PDB entry 6UEG | X-ray diffraction, 2.00 A resolution | chains A and B of the 3 polymer chains in the assembly

Chain A (and B):
Protein: Acyl-[acyl-carrier-protein]--UDP-N-acetylglucosamine O-acyltransferase
Organism: Pseudomonas aeruginosa (strain PA7)
Notes: EC 2.3.1.129; chain B of this document is another copy of the same molecule, construct and numbering; everything in this record applies to it too
Reference sequence: A6V1E4 (LPXA_PSEA7); residue numbers follow UniProt; this construct covers 1-258
Chain sequence (258 residues; row label = number of the first residue in the row):
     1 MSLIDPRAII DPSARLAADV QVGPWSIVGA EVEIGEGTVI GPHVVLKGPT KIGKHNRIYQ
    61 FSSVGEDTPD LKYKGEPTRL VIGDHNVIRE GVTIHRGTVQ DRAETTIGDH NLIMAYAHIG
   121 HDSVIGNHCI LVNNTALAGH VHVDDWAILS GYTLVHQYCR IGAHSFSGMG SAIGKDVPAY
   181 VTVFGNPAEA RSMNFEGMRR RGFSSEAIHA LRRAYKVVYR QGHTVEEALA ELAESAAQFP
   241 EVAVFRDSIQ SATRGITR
Not modelled in the structure: 1
Small-molecule neighbours:
  - Q5G (3-({2-[(2R)-2-carbamoyl-2,3-dihydro-4H-1,4-benzoxazin-4-yl]-2-oxoethyl}sulfanyl)propanoic acid), molecule 1: Thr68, Pro69, Tyr73, His118, His121, Ala136, Ala138, His156, Gln157
  - Q5G, molecule 2: Met114, Val132, Asn133, Ile148, Ser150, Gly151, Phe166, Met169
Reported in the primary citation:
  - binding site for Q5G: Asp70, His121, Val132, Ala136, Gly151, His156, Gln157, Met169
  - conformationally variable residues (side-chain flip): His156
  - catalytic residues: Asp70, His121 (citing earlier work)
  - specificity-determining residues: Met169 (citing earlier work)

Interface between chain A and chain B:
Residue-residue contacts (44; chain A residue first):
  Arg7(A) with Ile9(B)
  Pro24(A) with Ile9(B), hydrophobic
  Trp25(A) with Arg7(B); Ile9(B), hydrophobic; Trp25(B); Ile27(B), hydrophobic
  Pro42(A) with Ile27(B), hydrophobic
  His43(A) with Trp25(B), hydrogen bond (side chain-backbone); His43(B), hydrogen bond
  Tyr59(A) with Glu66(B)
  Gln60(A) with Val45(B); Ser63(B), hydrogen bond; Glu66(B), hydrogen bond
  Phe61(A) with His43(B); Phe61(B); Ser63(B)
  Arg89(A) with Glu66(B); Asp67(B), hydrogen bond (side chain-backbone); Thr68(B); Pro69(B); His95(B), hydrogen bond
  Glu90(A) with Ser63(B); Glu66(B); Thr93(B); His95(B), salt bridge
  Leu112(A) with Pro69(B); Leu71(B), hydrophobic
  Met114(A) with Pro69(B), hydrophobic
  Tyr116(A) with Phe61(B); Gly91(B), hydrogen bond (side chain-backbone); Thr93(B); Tyr116(B)
  Asn133(A) with His118(B), hydrogen bond
  Asn134(A) with Asn134(B)
  Tyr152(A) with Asn134(B), hydrogen bond (side chain-backbone); Ala136(B), hydrophobic; Tyr152(B), hydrophobic; Leu154(B), hydrophobic
  Met169(A) with Leu154(B); Val155(B); His156(B); Ile173(B)
  Gly170(A) with Leu154(B); Asn186(B), hydrogen bond (backbone-side chain)
Interface residues without a listed pair, chain A (22 interface residues in all): Ala115, Ile130, Gly151, Asn186
Interface residues without a listed pair, chain B (29 interface residues in all): Ser26, Ser62, Ala172

In short:
The interface between chain A and chain B involves 22 residues on one side and 29 on the other, with 10
hydrogen bonds and 1 salt bridge. Polar pairs include Glu90(A)-His95(B), His43(A)-Trp25(B) and
His43(A)-His43(B). From the paper: catalytic residues Asp70(A) and His121(A); a binding site for Q5G at
Asp70(A), His121(A) and Val132(A) among others.
Chain A and chain B are both Acyl-[acyl-carrier-protein]--UDP-N-acetylglucosamine O-acyltransferase
(Pseudomonas aeruginosa (strain PA7)); the structure, Pseudomonas aeruginosa LpxA Complex Structure with
Ligand, was determined by X-ray diffraction (same publication as 6UEC, 6UED and 6UEE).
